7EH5 - chains A and H of the 15 polymer chains in the assembly; structure by electron microscopy, 4.00 A resolution.

# Chain A
Name: Spike glycoprotein
From: Severe acute respiratory syndrome coronavirus 2
UniProt: P0DTC2 (SPIKE_SARS2); residues 1-1208 here = UniProt positions 1-1208
Sequence (1283 residues; row label = number of the first residue in the row):
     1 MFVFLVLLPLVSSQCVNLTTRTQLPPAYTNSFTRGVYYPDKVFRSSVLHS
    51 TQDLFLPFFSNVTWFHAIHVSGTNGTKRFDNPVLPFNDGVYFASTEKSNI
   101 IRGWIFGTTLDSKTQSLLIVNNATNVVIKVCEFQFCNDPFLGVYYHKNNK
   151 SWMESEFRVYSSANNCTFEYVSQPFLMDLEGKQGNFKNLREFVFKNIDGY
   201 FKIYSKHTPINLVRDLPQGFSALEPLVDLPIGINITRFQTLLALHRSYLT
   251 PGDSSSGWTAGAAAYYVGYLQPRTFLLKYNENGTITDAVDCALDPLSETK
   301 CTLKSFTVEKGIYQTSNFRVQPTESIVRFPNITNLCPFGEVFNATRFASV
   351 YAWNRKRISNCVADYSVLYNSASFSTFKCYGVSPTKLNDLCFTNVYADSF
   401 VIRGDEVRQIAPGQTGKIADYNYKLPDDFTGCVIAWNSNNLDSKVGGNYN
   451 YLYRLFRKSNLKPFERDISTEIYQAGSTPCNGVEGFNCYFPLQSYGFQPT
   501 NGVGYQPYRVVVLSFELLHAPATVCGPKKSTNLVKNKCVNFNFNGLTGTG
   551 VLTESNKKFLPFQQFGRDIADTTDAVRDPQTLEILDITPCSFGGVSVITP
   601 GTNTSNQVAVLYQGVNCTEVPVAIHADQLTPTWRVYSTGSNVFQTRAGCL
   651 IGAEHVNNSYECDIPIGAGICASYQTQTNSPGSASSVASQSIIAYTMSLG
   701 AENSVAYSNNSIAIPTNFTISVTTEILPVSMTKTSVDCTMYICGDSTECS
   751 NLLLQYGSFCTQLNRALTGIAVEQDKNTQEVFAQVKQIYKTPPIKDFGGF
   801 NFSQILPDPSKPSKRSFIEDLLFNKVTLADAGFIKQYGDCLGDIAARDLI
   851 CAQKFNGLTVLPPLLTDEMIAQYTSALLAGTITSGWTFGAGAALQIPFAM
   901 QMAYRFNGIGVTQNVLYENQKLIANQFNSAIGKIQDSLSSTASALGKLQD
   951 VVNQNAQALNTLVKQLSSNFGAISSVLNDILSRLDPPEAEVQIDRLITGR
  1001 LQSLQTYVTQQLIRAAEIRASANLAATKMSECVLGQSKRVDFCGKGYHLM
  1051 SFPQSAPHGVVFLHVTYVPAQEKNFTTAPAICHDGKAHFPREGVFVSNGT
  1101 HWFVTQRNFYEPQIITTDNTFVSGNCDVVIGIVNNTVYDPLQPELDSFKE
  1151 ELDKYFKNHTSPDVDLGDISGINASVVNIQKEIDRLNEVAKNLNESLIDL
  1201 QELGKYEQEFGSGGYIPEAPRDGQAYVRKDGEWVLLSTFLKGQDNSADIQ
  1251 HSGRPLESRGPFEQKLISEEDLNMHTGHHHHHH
Not modelled in the structure: 1-26, 69-80, 144-158, 174-186, 211-216, 243-263, 445-446, 622-634, 676-690, 828-854, 1147-1283
Sequence notes: conflict Gly614 (Asp in P0DTC2), Gly682 (Arg in P0DTC2), Ser683 (Arg in P0DTC2), Ser685 (Arg in P0DTC2), Pro986 (Lys in P0DTC2), Pro987 (Val in P0DTC2); expression tag (1209-1283)
UniProt features mapped onto this chain:
  - region: Asn280 to Cys301 (Putative superantigen), Arg403 to Asp405 (Integrin-binding motif), Asn448 to Phe456 (Immunodominant HLA epitope recognized by the CD8+), Pro681, Ala684 (Putative superantigen), Ser816 to Tyr837 (Fusion peptide 1), Lys835 to Phe855 (Fusion peptide 2), Asp1163 to Glu1202 (Heptad repeat 2)
  - site: Arg815, Ser816 (Cleavage)
  - glycosylation: Asn17 (N-linked (GlcNAc...) (complex) asparagine), Asn61 (N-linked (GlcNAc...) (hybrid) asparagine), Asn74 (N-linked (GlcNAc...) (complex) asparagine), Asn122 (N-linked (GlcNAc...) (hybrid) asparagine), Asn149 (N-linked (GlcNAc...) (complex) asparagine), Asn165 (N-linked (GlcNAc...) (complex) asparagine), Asn234 (N-linked (GlcNAc...) (high mannose) asparagine), Asn282 (N-linked (GlcNAc...) (complex) asparagine), Thr323 (O-linked (GalNAc) threonine), Ser325 (O-linked (HexNAc...) serine), Asn331 (N-linked (GlcNAc...) (complex) asparagine), Asn343 (N-linked (GlcNAc...) (complex) asparagine), Asn603 (N-linked (GlcNAc...) (hybrid) asparagine), Asn616 (N-linked (GlcNAc...) (complex) asparagine), Asn657 (N-linked (GlcNAc...) (complex) asparagine), Thr676 (O-linked (GlcNAc...) threonine), Thr678 (O-linked (GlcNAc...) threonine), Asn709 (N-linked (GlcNAc...) (high mannose) asparagine), Asn717 (N-linked (GlcNAc...) (hybrid) asparagine), Asn801 (N-linked (GlcNAc...) (hybrid) asparagine) and 6 more in UniProt
  - natural variant: Leu5 (L5F: In strain: Iota/B.1.526), Ser13 (S13I: In strain: Epsilon/B.1.427/B.1.429), Leu18 (L18F: In strain: Beta/B.1.351, Gamma/P.1 and 1 more), Thr19 (T19I: In strain: Omicron/BQ.1.1, Omicron/XBB.1.5 and 1 more; T19R: In strain: Delta/B.1.617.2, Omicron/BA.2 and 4 more), Thr20 (T20N: In strain: Gamma/P.1), Leu24 to Ala27 (sequence variant, change not given here; In strain: Omicron/BA.2, Omicron/BA.2.12.1 and 6 more), Pro26 (P26S: In strain: Gamma/P.1), Gln52 (Q52H: In strain: Omicron/EG.5.1), Ala67 (A67V: In strain: Eta/B.1.525, Omicron/BA.1), His69 to Val70 (deletion: In strain: Alpha/B.1.1.7, Eta/B.1.525 and 5 more), Gly75 (G75V: In strain: Lambda/C.37), Thr76 (T76I: In strain: Lambda/C.37), 82 further natural variant entries in UniProt
  - mutagenesis: His69 to Val70 (Increased incorporation of cleaved spike into virions), Asn121 (N121Q: Partial loss of biliverdin affinity), Arg190 (R190K: Partial loss of biliverdin affinity), Asn234 (N234Q: Increased resistance to neutralizing antibodies), Asn331 (N331Q: Reduced viral infectivity), Asn343 (N343Q: Reduced viral infectivity), Leu452 (L452R: Increased resistance to neutralizing antibodies. Decreases HLA binding to NF9 epitope. Increased binding affinity to human ACE2), Tyr453 (Y453F: Decreased HLA binding to NF9 epitope. Increased binding affinity to human ACE2), Ala475 (A475V: Increased resistance to neutralizing antibodies), Val483 (V483A: Increased resistance to neutralizing antibodies), Glu484 (E484D: Increased replication in human TMEM106B overexpressing cells), Phe490 (F490L: Increased resistance to neutralizing antibodies and human covalescent sera neutralization), 11 further mutagenesis entries in UniProt
Disulfide bonds: Cys131-Cys166, Cys291-Cys301, Cys336-Cys361, Cys379-Cys432, Cys391-Cys525, Cys480-Cys488, Cys538-Cys590, Cys617-Cys649, Cys662-Cys671, Cys738-Cys760, Cys743-Cys749, Cys1032-Cys1043, Cys1082-Cys1126
Covalent attachments: N-acetylglucosamine (NAG) linked to Asn61, Asn122, Asn165, Asn234, Asn282, Asn331, Asn343, Asn603, Asn616, Asn657, Asn709, Asn717, Asn801, Asn1074, Asn1098, Asn1134

# Chain H
Name: RBD-chAb45, heavy chain
From: Homo sapiens
Sequence (449 residues; numbered 1 to 449; the number before each row is that of its first residue):
     1 EVQLQQSGPELVKPGASVKISCKTSGYTFTEYTIYWVKQSLGKSLEWIGG
    51 NNPNNDDTTYKQFFKGKATLTVDKSSSTAYMELRSLTSEDSAVYYCARDG
   101 YPYYYALDFWGQGTSVTVSSASTKGPSVFPLAPSSKSTSGGTAALGCLVK
   151 DYFPEPVTVSWNSGALTSGVHTFPAVLQSSGLYSLSSVVTVPSSSLGTQT
   201 YICNVNHKPSNTKVDKKVEPKSCDKTHTCPPCPAPELLGGPSVFLFPPKP
   251 KDTLMISRTPEVTCVVVDVSHEDPEVKFNWYVDGVEVHNAKTKPREEQYN
   301 STYRVVSVLTVLHQDWLNGKEYKCKVSNKALPAPIEKTISKAKGQPREPQ
   351 VYTLPPSRDELTKNQVSLTCLVKGFYPSDIAVEWESNGQPENNYKTTPPV
   401 LDSDGSFFLYSKLTVDKSRWQQGNVFSCSVMHEALHNHYTQKSLSLSPG
Not modelled in the structure: 121-449
Disulfide bonds: Cys22-Cys96

# Interface between chain A and chain H
Contacting residue pairs (12):
  Lys458(A) - Tyr101(H)  hydrogen bond
  Gln474(A) - Tyr101(H)  hydrogen bond (backbone-side chain)
  Gly476(A) - Tyr101(H)
  Ser477(A) - Tyr105(H)
  Ser477(A) - Ala106(H)
  Phe486(A) - Tyr35(H)
  Phe486(A) - Asn52(H)
  Phe486(A) - Asp57(H)
  Phe486(A) - Thr59(H)
  Asn487(A) - Tyr35(H)
  Tyr489(A) - Asn52(H)  hydrogen bond
  Tyr489(A) - Asn55(H)
Other interface residues (no listed pair), chain A (8 interface residues in all): Ala475
Other interface residues (no listed pair), chain H (12 interface residues in all): Thr33, Gly50, Asn51, Asp99

# Overview
Chain A and chain H form an interface of 8 and 12 residues respectively; the contacts include 3 hydrogen
bonds. Polar contacts include Lys458(A)-Tyr101(H), Gln474(A)-Tyr101(H) and Tyr489(A)-Asn52(H). Covalently
linked N-acetylglucosamine: at Asn61(A), Asn122(A), Asn165(A), Asn234(A), Asn282(A) and Asn331(A) and 10 more.
Chain A is Spike glycoprotein (Severe acute respiratory syndrome coronavirus 2) and chain H is RBD-chAb45,
heavy chain (Homo sapiens); the structure, Cryo-EM structure of SARS-CoV-2 S-D614G variant in complex with
neutralizing antibodies, RBD-chAb15 and RBD-chAb45, was determined by electron microscopy together with 7EDF,
7EDG, 7EDH, 7EDI and 7EDJ from the same study.
